Entry 8UBE (electron microscopy, 3.05 A resolution); this record covers chains D and I of the 9 polymer chains in the assembly.

# Chain D
Molecule: Avd
From: Bordetella phage BPP-1
Reference sequence: chimeric construct of Q775D7, Q9FA38: residues 1-124 from Q775D7 (Q775D7_BPBPP) positions 1-124 (same numbers); residues 125-290 from Q9FA38 positions 5-170 (UniProt number = residue number - 120)
Sequence (290 residues; row label = number of the first residue in the row):
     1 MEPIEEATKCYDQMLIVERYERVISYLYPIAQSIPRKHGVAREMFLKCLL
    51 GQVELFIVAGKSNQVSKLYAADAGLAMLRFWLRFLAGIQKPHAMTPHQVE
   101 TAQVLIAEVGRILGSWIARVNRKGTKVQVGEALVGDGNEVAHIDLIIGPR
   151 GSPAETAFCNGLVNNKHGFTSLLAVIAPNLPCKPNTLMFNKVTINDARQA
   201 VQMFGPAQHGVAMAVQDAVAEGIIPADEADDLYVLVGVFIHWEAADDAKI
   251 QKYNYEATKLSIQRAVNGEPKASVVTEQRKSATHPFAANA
Disordered / not traced: 1-12, 123-290

# Chain I
Molecule: Diversity-generating retroelement (DGR) RNA Sp
Sequence (140 nucleotides; numbered 1 to 140; the number before each row is that of its first residue):
     1 CAUGGCUCUGCCAACGCUACGGCUUGGCGGGCUGGCCUUUCCUCAAUAGG
    51 UGGUCAGCCGGUUCUGUCCUGCUUCGGCGAACACGUUACACGGUUCGGCA
   101 AAACGUCGAUUACUGAAAAUGGAAAGGCGGGGCCGACUUC
Disordered / not traced: 140

# How chain D and chain I interact
Residue-residue contacts (7; chain D residue first):
  Tyr28(D) with U7(I), base contact
  Gln32(D) with U7(I), hydrogen bond to the base
  Arg36(D) with C6(I), hydrogen bond to the base; C8(I), salt bridge to the phosphate; G31(I), base contact
  Arg42(D) with U7(I), hydrogen bond to the sugar
  Leu46(D) with U7(I), base contact
Also at the interface, not in a pair above, chain I (6 interface residues in all): G5, C32

# Summary
5 residues of chain D and 6 residues of chain I are in contact, with 3 hydrogen bonds and 1 salt bridge. Polar
pairs include Gln32(D)-U7(I), Arg36(D)-C6(I) and Arg42(D)-U7(I).
Here chain D is Avd (Bordetella phage BPP-1) and chain I is Diversity-generating retroelement (DGR) RNA Sp.
Entry 8UBE (Diversity-generating retroelement (DGR) ribonucleoprotein reverse transcriptase - Resting State
1a) was determined by electron microscopy (same publication as 8UB7, 8UB8, 8UB9, 8UBA, 8UBB, 8UBC, 8UBD and
8UBF).
